Entry 4I5R (X-ray diffraction, 1.50 A resolution); this record covers chain A.

== Chain A ==
Molecule: Chimeric cel6A
Organism: Humicola insolens
UniProt: chimeric construct of Q9C1S9, P07987, Q5G2D4: residues 90-134 from Q9C1S9 (GUX6_HUMIN) positions 117-161 (UniProt number = residue number + 27); residues 135-308 from P07987 positions 158-331 (UniProt number = residue number + 23); residues 309-400 from Q5G2D4 positions 339-430 (UniProt number = residue number + 30); residues 401-447 from P07987 positions 425-471 (UniProt number = residue number + 24)
Chain sequence (364 residues; numbered 90 to 453; the number before each row is that of its first residue):
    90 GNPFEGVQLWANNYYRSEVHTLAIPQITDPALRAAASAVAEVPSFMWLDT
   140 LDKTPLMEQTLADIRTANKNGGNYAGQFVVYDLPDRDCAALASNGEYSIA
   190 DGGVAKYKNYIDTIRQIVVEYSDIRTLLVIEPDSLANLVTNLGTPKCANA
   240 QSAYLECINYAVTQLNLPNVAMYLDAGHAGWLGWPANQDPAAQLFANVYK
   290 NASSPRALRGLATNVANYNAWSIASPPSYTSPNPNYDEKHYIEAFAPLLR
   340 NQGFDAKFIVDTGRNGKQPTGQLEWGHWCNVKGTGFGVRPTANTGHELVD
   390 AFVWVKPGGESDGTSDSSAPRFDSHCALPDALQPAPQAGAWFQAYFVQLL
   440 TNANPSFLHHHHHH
Sequence notes: expression tag (448-453)
Swiss-Prot annotation at these positions:
  - glycosylation: Thr117 (O-linked (Man...) threonine), Ser126 (O-linked (Man...) serine), Asn290 (N-linked (GlcNAc) asparagine)
  - active site: Asp222 (Proton donor)
  - site: Asp176 (Transition state stabilizer that also modulates the pKa of Asp-245 and may act as a proton acceptor through a water chain)
Disulfides: Cys177-Cys236, Cys368-Cys415

== Summary ==
From UniProt: active-site residue Asp222.
Chain A is Chimeric cel6A (Humicola insolens); the structure, Crystal structure of a fungal chimeric
cellobiohydrolase Cel6A, was determined by X-ray diffraction (same publication as 4I5U).
